4MMY - chains A and B of the 3 polymer chains in the assembly; structure by X-ray diffraction, 3.18 A resolution.

== Chain A ==
Molecule: Integrin alpha-V
Organism: Homo sapiens
Notes: fragment: Extracellular domain
UniProtKB: P06756 (ITAV_HUMAN); residues 1-959 here correspond to UniProt positions 31-989 (UniProt number = residue number + 30)
Sequence (959 residues; each row starts with the number of its first residue):
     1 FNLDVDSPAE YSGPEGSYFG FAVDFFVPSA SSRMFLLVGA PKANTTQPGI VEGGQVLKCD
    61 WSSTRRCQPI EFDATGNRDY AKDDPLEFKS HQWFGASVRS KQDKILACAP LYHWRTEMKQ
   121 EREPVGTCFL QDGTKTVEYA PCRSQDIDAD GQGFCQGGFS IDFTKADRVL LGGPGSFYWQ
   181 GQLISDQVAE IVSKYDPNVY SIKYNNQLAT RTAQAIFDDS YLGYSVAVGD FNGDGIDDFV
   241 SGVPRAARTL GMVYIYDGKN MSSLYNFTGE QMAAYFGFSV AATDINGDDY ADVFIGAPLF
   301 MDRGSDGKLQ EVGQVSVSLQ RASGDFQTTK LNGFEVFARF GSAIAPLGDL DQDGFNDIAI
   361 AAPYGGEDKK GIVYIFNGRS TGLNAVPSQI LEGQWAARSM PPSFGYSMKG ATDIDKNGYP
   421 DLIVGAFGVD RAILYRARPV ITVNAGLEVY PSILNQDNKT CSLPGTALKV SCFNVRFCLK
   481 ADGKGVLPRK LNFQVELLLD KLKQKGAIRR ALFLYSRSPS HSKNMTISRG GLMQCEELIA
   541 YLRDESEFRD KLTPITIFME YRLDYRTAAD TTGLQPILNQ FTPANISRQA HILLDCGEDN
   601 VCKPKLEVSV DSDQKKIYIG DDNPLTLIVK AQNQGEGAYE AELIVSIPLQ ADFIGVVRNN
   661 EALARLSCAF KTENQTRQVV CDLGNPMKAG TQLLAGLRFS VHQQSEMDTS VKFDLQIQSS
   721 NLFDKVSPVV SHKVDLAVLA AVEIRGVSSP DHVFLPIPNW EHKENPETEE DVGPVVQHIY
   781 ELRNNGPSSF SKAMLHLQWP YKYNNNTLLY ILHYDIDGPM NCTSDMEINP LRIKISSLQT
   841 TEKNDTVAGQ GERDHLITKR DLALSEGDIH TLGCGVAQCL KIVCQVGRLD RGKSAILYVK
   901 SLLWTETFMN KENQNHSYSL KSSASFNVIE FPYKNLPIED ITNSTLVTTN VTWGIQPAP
Unresolved in the structure: 836-867, 957-959
Cystine bridges: C59-C67, C108-C128, C142-C155, C461-C472, C478-C535, C596-C602, C668-C681, C822-C884, C874-C879
Covalently attached groups: N-acetylglucosamine (NAG) linked to N44, N260, N524, N585, N674, N821, N943, N950; glycan linked to N266, N458
Ion coordination: Mn2+ site 1: D230, N232, D234, I236, D238; Mn2+ site 2: D284, N286, D288, Y290, D292; Mn2+ site 3: D349, D351, D353, F355, D357; Mn2+ site 4: D413, D415, N417, Y419, D421; Mn2+ site 5: C596, D599, V601, E636
What the authors report for this chain:
  - mutagenesis - N266Q: decreased binding to immobilized full-length FN

== Chain B ==
Molecule: Integrin beta-3
Organism: Homo sapiens
Notes: fragment: Extracellular domain
UniProtKB: P05106 (ITB3_HUMAN); residues 1-692 here correspond to UniProt positions 27-718 (UniProt number = residue number + 26)
Sequence (692 residues; each row starts with the number of its first residue):
     1 GPNICTTRGV SSCQQCLAVS PMCAWCSDEA LPLGSPRCDL KENLLKDNCA PESIEFPVSE
    61 ARVLEDRPLS DKGSGDSSQV TQVSPQRIAL RLRPDDSKNF SIQVRQVEDY PVDIYYLMDL
   121 SYSMKDDLWS IQNLGTKLAT QMRKLTSNLR IGFGAFVDKP VSPYMYISPP EALENPCYDM
   181 KTTCLPMFGY KHVLTLTDQV TRFNEEVKKQ SVSRNRDAPE GGFDAIMQAT VCDEKIGWRN
   241 DASHLLVFTT DAKTHIALDG RLAGIVQPND GQCHVGSDNH YSASTTMDYP SLGLMTEKLS
   301 QKNINLIFAV TENVVNLYQN YSELIPGTTV GVLSMDSSNV LQLIVDAYGK IRSKVELEVR
   361 DLPEELSLSF NATCLNNEVI PGLKSCMGLK IGDTVSFSIE AKVRGCPQEK EKSFTIKPVG
   421 FKDSLIVQVT FDCDCACQAQ AEPNSHRCNN GNGTFECGVC RCGPGWLGSQ CECSEEDYRP
   481 SQQDECSPRE GQPVCSQRGE CLCGQCVCHS SDFGKITGKY CECDDFSCVR YKGEMCSGHG
   541 QCSCGDCLCD SDWTGYYCNC TTRTDTCMSS NGLLCSGRGK CECGSCVCIQ PGSYGDTCEK
   601 CPTCPDACTF KKECVECKKF DRGALHDENT CNRYCRDEIE SVKELKDTGK DAVNCTYKNE
   661 DDCVVRFQYY EDSSGKSILY VVEEPECPKG PD
Unresolved in the structure: 691-692
Cystine bridges: C5-C23, C13-C435, C16-C38, C26-C49, C177-C184, C232-C273, C374-C386, C406-C433, C437-C457, C448-C460, C462-C471, C473-C503, C486-C501, C495-C506, C508-C521, C523-C544, C528-C542, C536-C547, C549-C558, C560-C583, C567-C581, C575-C586, C588-C598, C601-C604, C608-C655, C614-C635, C617-C631, C663-C687
Covalently attached groups: N-acetylglucosamine (NAG) linked to N99, N320, N371; glycan linked to N559
Ion coordination: Mn2+ site 1: S121, S123, E220; Mn2+ site 2: S123, D126, D127, D251; Mn2+ site 3: D158, N215, D217, P219, E220
Curated features (UniProtKB/Swiss-Prot):
  - region: C177 to C184 (Involved in CX3CL1-, NRG1-, FGF1- and IGF1-binding), Q267 to M287 (CX3CL1-binding)
  - binding site (Mg(2+)): S121, S123, E220
  - binding site (Ca(2+)): S123, D126, D127, D158, N215, D217, P219, E220, D251, M335
  - glycosylation (N-linked (GlcNAc...) asparagine): N99, N320, N371, N452, N559, N654
What the authors report for this chain:
  - conformationally variable residues (helix shift): Y122
  - mutagenesis - N339S (6-fold): increased binding to Fibronectin

== Interface between chain A and chain B ==
Residue-residue contacts (112):
  Y18(A) - V266(B)  hydrophobic
  F21(A) - R261(B)
  F21(A) - V266(B)  hydrophobic
  W93(A) - G264(B)
  W93(A) - V266(B)  hydrophobic
  L111(A) - L262(B)
  H113(A) - S162(B)
  Q120(A) - S168(B)
  E121(A) - S168(B)  hydrogen bond
  R122(A) - I167(B)
  R122(A) - S168(B)
  P124(A) - P163(B)  hydrophobic
  F154(A) - P163(B)  hydrophobic
  F154(A) - R216(B)
  Q156(A) - P163(B)
  Q156(A) - L262(B)  hydrogen bond (side chain-backbone)
  F159(A) - R261(B)
  F159(A) - L262(B)  hydrophobic
  P174(A) - L262(B)  hydrophobic
  W179(A) - P163(B)
  W179(A) - R216(B)
  W179(A) - D217(B)
  W179(A) - L262(B)
  D219(A) - A218(B)
  D219(A) - P219(B)
  D219(A) - K253(B)  salt bridge
  Y221(A) - H255(B)
  Y221(A) - D259(B)
  Y221(A) - L262(B)
  Y224(A) - L258(B)  hydrogen bond (side chain-backbone)
  Y224(A) - R261(B)
  Y224(A) - L262(B)  hydrophobic
  R245(A) - K253(B)
  R245(A) - T254(B)  hydrogen bond (side chain-backbone)
  R245(A) - D259(B)  salt bridge
  R248(A) - N320(B)
  T249(A) - I256(B)
  T249(A) - Y321(B)  hydrogen bond
  M272(A) - N320(B)
  M272(A) - Y321(B)  hydrophobic
  M272(A) - L324(B)
  A273(A) - I256(B)  hydrophobic
  A273(A) - L292(B)  hydrophobic
  Y275(A) - I256(B)  hydrophobic
  Y275(A) - A257(B)
  Y275(A) - L258(B)  hydrogen bond (side chain-backbone)
  Y275(A) - D259(B)  hydrogen bond
  F278(A) - L258(B)  hydrophobic
  F278(A) - R261(B)
  P298(A) - L258(B)  hydrophobic
  L299(A) - A257(B)  hydrophobic
  L299(A) - L258(B)  hydrophobic
  R303(A) - R563(B)
  G304(A) - R563(B)
  S305(A) - D552(B)
  S305(A) - R563(B)
  D306(A) - D552(B)
  G307(A) - R563(B)
  G307(A) - D565(B)
  L309(A) - L324(B)
  E311(A) - S291(B)  hydrogen bond
  E311(A) - G293(B)
  F337(A) - G293(B)
  F337(A) - L294(B)
  F337(A) - E297(B)
  R339(A) - L258(B)
  R339(A) - P268(B)
  Y364(A) - V266(B)  hydrogen bond (side chain-backbone)
  Y364(A) - P268(B)  hydrophobic
  S399(A) - Q267(B)
  M400(A) - Q267(B)
  P401(A) - P268(B)
  Y406(A) - R261(B)
  Y406(A) - V266(B)
  F427(A) - V266(B)  hydrophobic
  K501(A) - S510(B)  hydrogen bond
  K501(A) - S511(B)  hydrogen bond (side chain-backbone)
  L502(A) - S510(B)
  K503(A) - E500(B)  salt bridge
  A507(A) - L502(B)  hydrophobic
  E547(A) - D477(B)
  R549(A) - Y478(B)  hydrogen bond (side chain-backbone)
  R549(A) - R479(B)
  D550(A) - E500(B)
  T553(A) - E500(B)  hydrogen bond
  D652(A) - K532(B)  salt bridge
  I654(A) - R530(B)  hydrogen bond (backbone-backbone)
  R658(A) - C528(B)
  R658(A) - V529(B)
  R658(A) - Y556(B)
  R665(A) - R498(B)
  R665(A) - E522(B)
  R665(A) - D524(B)  salt bridge
  R698(A) - Y557(B)
  H702(A) - K532(B)
  R745(A) - P591(B)  hydrogen bond (side chain-backbone)
  R745(A) - G592(B)
  R745(A) - T603(B)  hydrogen bond
  V747(A) - T603(B)
  V747(A) - C604(B)
  S749(A) - D606(B)
  H752(A) - T656(B)
  F754(A) - T656(B)
  F754(A) - Y657(B)  hydrophobic
  F754(A) - K658(B)
  P758(A) - R666(B)
  I779(A) - P602(B)
  E781(A) - Y594(B)  hydrogen bond
  E781(A) - P602(B)
  R783(A) - Y594(B)
  G954(A) - K658(B)
  I955(A) - E686(B)
Interface residues without a listed pair, chain A (79 interface residues in all): A149, Y178, D218, Q271, M301, K505, G506, S667, G746, S748, P750, D751, I896
Interface residues without a listed pair, chain B (72 interface residues in all): P169, P170, A263, L317, E475, P480, V507, H509, S527, Y531, T609, V664

== Overview ==
Chain A and chain B form an interface of 79 and 72 residues respectively, with 17 hydrogen bonds and 5 salt
bridges. Among the polar pairs are D219(A)-K253(B), R245(A)-D259(B) and K503(A)-E500(B). From the paper: N266Q
of chain A reduces binding to immobilized full-length FN; conformational variability at Y122(B).
Here chain A is Integrin alpha-V and chain B is Integrin beta-3, both from Homo sapiens. Entry 4MMY (Integrin
AlphaVBeta3 ectodomain bound to the tenth domain of Fibronectin with the IAKGDWND motif) was determined by
X-ray diffraction.
